6YQ3 - chains AAA and BBB; structure by X-ray diffraction, 1.57 A resolution.

== Chain AAA (and BBB) ==
Protein: Monooxygenase
From: Streptomyces sp. QL37
Notes: chain BBB of this document is another copy of the same molecule, construct and numbering; everything in this record applies to it too
Reference sequence: A0A2S6PN47 (A0A2S6PN47_9ACTN); residues 1-255 here correspond to UniProt positions 401-655 (UniProt number = residue number + 400)
Sequence (255 residues; each row starts with the number of its first residue):
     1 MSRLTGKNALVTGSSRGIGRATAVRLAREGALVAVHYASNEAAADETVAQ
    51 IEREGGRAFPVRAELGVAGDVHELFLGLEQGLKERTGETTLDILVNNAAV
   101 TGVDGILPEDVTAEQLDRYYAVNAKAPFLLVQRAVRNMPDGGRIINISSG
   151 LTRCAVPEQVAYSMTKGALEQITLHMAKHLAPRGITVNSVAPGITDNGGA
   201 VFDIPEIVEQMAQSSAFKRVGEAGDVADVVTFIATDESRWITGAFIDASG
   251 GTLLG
Disordered / not traced: 1, 102-103 (chain BBB: 1)
Residues lining bound ligands:
  - NADP (NAP; NADP nicotinamide-adenine-dinucleotide phosphate): Gly-13, Ser-14, Ser-15, Arg-16, Gly-17, Ile-18, Gly-19, His-36, Tyr-37, Ala-38, Ser-39, Asn-40, Ala-63, Glu-64, Leu-65, Asn-97, Ala-98, Ala-99, Thr-101, Arg-118, Val-122, Ile-147, Ser-148, Ser-149, Tyr-162, Lys-166, Pro-192, Gly-193, Ile-194, Thr-195, Asn-197
  - P7Q ((3R)-8-methoxy-3-methyl-3,6-bis(oxidanyl)-2,4-dihydrobenzo[a]anthracene-1,7,12-trione): Thr-101, Asp-104, Gly-105, Ser-149, Gly-150, Leu-151, Gln-159, Tyr-162, Pro-192, Gly-193, Ile-194, Ser-214, Thr-252, Leu-253
Reported in the primary citation:
  - catalytic residues: Ser-149, Tyr-162, Lys-166
  - binding site for P7Q: Thr-101

== Chain AAA / chain BBB interface ==
Pairs across the interface (48):
  Arg-3(AAA) / Arg-3(BBB)
  Leu-174(AAA) / Leu-254(BBB)  hydrophobic
  Lys-178(AAA) / Leu-254(BBB)
  Ala-181(AAA) / Ala-216(BBB)
  Ala-181(AAA) / Phe-217(BBB)
  Ser-215(AAA) / Trp-240(BBB)
  Ala-216(AAA) / Ala-181(BBB)
  Phe-217(AAA) / Ala-181(BBB)
  Phe-217(AAA) / Thr-186(BBB)
  Phe-217(AAA) / Arg-239(BBB)
  Phe-217(AAA) / Trp-240(BBB)  hydrophobic
  Phe-217(AAA) / Thr-242(BBB)
  Arg-219(AAA) / Trp-240(BBB)
  Val-220(AAA) / Trp-240(BBB)
  Gly-221(AAA) / Trp-240(BBB)
  Asp-225(AAA) / Arg-239(BBB)  salt bridge
  Asp-225(AAA) / Trp-240(BBB)
  Asp-228(AAA) / Glu-237(BBB)
  Asp-228(AAA) / Arg-239(BBB)  salt bridge
  Val-229(AAA) / Ile-241(BBB)  hydrophobic
  Phe-232(AAA) / Phe-232(BBB)  hydrophobic
  Glu-237(AAA) / Asp-228(BBB)
  Arg-239(AAA) / Phe-217(BBB)
  Arg-239(AAA) / Asp-225(BBB)  salt bridge
  Arg-239(AAA) / Asp-228(BBB)  salt bridge
  Trp-240(AAA) / Ser-215(BBB)
  Trp-240(AAA) / Phe-217(BBB)  hydrophobic
  Trp-240(AAA) / Arg-219(BBB)
  Trp-240(AAA) / Val-220(BBB)
  Trp-240(AAA) / Gly-221(BBB)
  Trp-240(AAA) / Asp-225(BBB)
  Trp-240(AAA) / Ala-248(BBB)
  Trp-240(AAA) / Ser-249(BBB)  hydrogen bond (backbone-backbone)
  Trp-240(AAA) / Gly-250(BBB)  hydrogen bond (backbone-backbone)
  Ile-241(AAA) / Val-229(BBB)  hydrophobic
  Ile-241(AAA) / Asp-247(BBB)
  Thr-242(AAA) / Phe-217(BBB)
  Thr-242(AAA) / Gly-251(BBB)
  Gly-243(AAA) / Leu-254(BBB)
  Asp-247(AAA) / Ile-241(BBB)
  Ala-248(AAA) / Trp-240(BBB)
  Ser-249(AAA) / Trp-240(BBB)  hydrogen bond (backbone-backbone)
  Gly-250(AAA) / Trp-240(BBB)  hydrogen bond (backbone-backbone)
  Gly-251(AAA) / Thr-242(BBB)
  Leu-254(AAA) / Leu-174(BBB)  hydrophobic
  Leu-254(AAA) / Ala-177(BBB)  hydrophobic
  Leu-254(AAA) / Lys-178(BBB)
  Gly-255(AAA) / Lys-178(BBB)  hydrogen bond (backbone-side chain)
Interface residues without a listed pair, chain AAA (35 interface residues in all): Ala-177, Gly-184, Thr-186, Gly-224, Val-226, Ala-244, Phe-245, Ile-246
Interface residues without a listed pair, chain BBB (35 interface residues in all): Gly-184, Lys-218, Gly-224, Val-226, Gly-243, Ala-244, Phe-245, Ile-246

== Summary ==
The chain AAA/chain BBB interface involves 35 residues from each chain, with 5 hydrogen bonds and 4 salt
bridges. Among the polar pairs are Asp-225(AAA)/Arg-239(BBB), Asp-228(AAA)/Arg-239(BBB) and
Gly-255(AAA)/Lys-178(BBB). Bound to chain AAA: NADP and compound P7Q. From the paper: catalytic residues
Ser-149(AAA), Tyr-162(AAA) and Lys-166(AAA); a binding site for P7Q at Thr-101(AAA).
Both chains are Monooxygenase (Streptomyces sp. QL37). Entry 6YQ3 (Promiscuous Reductase LugOII Catalyzes
Keto-reduction at C1 during Lugdunomycin Biosynthesis) was determined by X-ray diffraction, deposited together
with 6YPZ, 6YQ0 and 6YQ6.
